Entry 3BM5 (X-ray diffraction, 2.40 A resolution); this record covers chains A and B.

== Chain A (and B) ==
Protein: Cysteine synthase
Organism: Entamoeba histolytica HM-1:IMSS
Notes: chain B of this document is another copy of the same molecule, construct and numbering; everything in this record applies to it too
Reference sequence: O15570 (O15570_ENTHI); residues 2-337 here = UniProt positions 2-337
Amino-acid sequence (338 residues; numbered 2 to 339; the number before each row is that of its first residue):
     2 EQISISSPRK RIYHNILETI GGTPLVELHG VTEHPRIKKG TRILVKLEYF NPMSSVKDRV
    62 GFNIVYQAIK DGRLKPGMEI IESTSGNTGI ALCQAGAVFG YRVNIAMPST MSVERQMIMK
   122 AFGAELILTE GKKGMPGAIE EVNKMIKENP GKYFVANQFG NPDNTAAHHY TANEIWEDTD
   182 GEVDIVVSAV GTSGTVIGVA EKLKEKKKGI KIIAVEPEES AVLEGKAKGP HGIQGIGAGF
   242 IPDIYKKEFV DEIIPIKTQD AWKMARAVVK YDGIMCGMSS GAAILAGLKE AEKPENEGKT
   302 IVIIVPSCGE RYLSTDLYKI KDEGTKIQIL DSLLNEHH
Differences from the reference sequence: expression tag (338-339)
Covalently attached groups: pyridoxal phosphate (PLP) linked to Lys58
Small-molecule neighbours: pyridoxal phosphate (PLP): Val57, Asn88, His169, Ala190, Val191, Gly192, Thr193, Ser194, Gly195, Thr196, Val197, Gln235, Gly236, Ile237, Ser280, Pro307, Ser308, Tyr313

== Chain A / chain B interface ==
Residue-residue contacts (138):
  Glu2(A) - Tyr67(B)
  Gln3(A) - Tyr67(B)
  Ile4(A) - Glu19(B)
  Ile4(A) - Phe63(B)  hydrophobic
  Ile4(A) - Tyr67(B)  hydrogen bond (backbone-side chain)
  Ile4(A) - Phe100(B)  hydrophobic
  Ser5(A) - Arg12(B)  hydrogen bond (backbone-side chain)
  Ser5(A) - Glu19(B)  hydrogen bond (backbone-side chain)
  Ile6(A) - Arg12(B)
  Ile6(A) - Leu18(B)
  Ile6(A) - Glu19(B)
  Ile6(A) - Ile21(B)
  Ile6(A) - Phe63(B)  hydrophobic
  Ile6(A) - Tyr171(B)  hydrophobic
  Ser7(A) - Arg12(B)
  Ser7(A) - Tyr14(B)
  Ser7(A) - Glu19(B)  hydrogen bond (side chain-backbone)
  Ser7(A) - Thr20(B)
  Ser7(A) - Ile21(B)  hydrogen bond (backbone-backbone)
  Ser7(A) - Gly22(B)
  Ser7(A) - Gly23(B)
  Ser8(A) - Gly23(B)
  Pro9(A) - Glu175(B)
  Pro9(A) - Glu178(B)
  Pro9(A) - Asp179(B)
  Arg10(A) - Arg10(B)
  Arg10(A) - Gly23(B)  hydrogen bond (side chain-backbone)
  Arg10(A) - Pro25(B)
  Arg10(A) - Phe51(B)
  Arg10(A) - Asp179(B)
  Lys11(A) - Asp179(B)  hydrogen bond (backbone-side chain)
  Arg12(A) - Ser5(B)
  Arg12(A) - Asp179(B)  hydrogen bond (backbone-side chain)
  Ile13(A) - Leu26(B)
  Ile13(A) - Glu28(B)
  Ile13(A) - Arg43(B)
  Ile13(A) - Leu45(B)  hydrophobic
  Ile13(A) - Asp179(B)
  Tyr14(A) - Pro25(B)  hydrophobic
  Tyr14(A) - Leu26(B)  hydrogen bond (backbone-backbone)
  Tyr14(A) - Val27(B)
  Tyr14(A) - Glu28(B)  hydrogen bond (backbone-backbone)
  His15(A) - Glu28(B)  salt bridge
  His15(A) - His30(B)  hydrogen bond (backbone-side chain)
  Asn16(A) - Ile4(B)
  Asn16(A) - Val27(B)
  Ile17(A) - Val27(B)
  Ile17(A) - Leu48(B)  hydrophobic
  Ile17(A) - Gly274(B)
  Ile17(A) - Ile275(B)  hydrophobic
  Glu19(A) - Ile4(B)
  Glu19(A) - Ser5(B)
  Glu19(A) - Ile6(B)
  Glu19(A) - Ser7(B)  hydrogen bond (backbone-side chain)
  Thr20(A) - Ser7(B)
  Thr20(A) - Pro25(B)
  Thr20(A) - Phe51(B)
  Ile21(A) - Ile6(B)
  Ile21(A) - Ser7(B)  hydrogen bond (backbone-backbone)
  Gly22(A) - Ser7(B)
  Gly23(A) - Ser7(B)
  Gly23(A) - Ser8(B)
  Gly23(A) - Arg10(B)  hydrogen bond (backbone-side chain)
  Thr24(A) - Arg10(B)
  Pro25(A) - Arg10(B)
  Pro25(A) - Tyr14(B)  hydrophobic
  Pro25(A) - Thr20(B)
  Leu26(A) - Arg12(B)
  Leu26(A) - Ile13(B)
  Leu26(A) - Tyr14(B)  hydrogen bond (backbone-backbone)
  Val27(A) - Tyr14(B)
  Val27(A) - Asn16(B)
  Val27(A) - Ile17(B)
  Val27(A) - Thr20(B)
  Glu28(A) - Ile13(B)
  Glu28(A) - Tyr14(B)  hydrogen bond (backbone-backbone)
  Glu28(A) - His15(B)  salt bridge
  His30(A) - His15(B)  hydrogen bond (side chain-backbone)
  Leu45(A) - Ile13(B)  hydrophobic
  Leu48(A) - Ile17(B)  hydrophobic
  Tyr50(A) - Pro53(B)
  Phe51(A) - Arg10(B)
  Phe51(A) - Thr20(B)
  Phe51(A) - Phe51(B)
  Phe51(A) - Pro53(B)  hydrophobic
  Pro53(A) - Tyr50(B)
  Pro53(A) - Phe51(B)  hydrophobic
  Met54(A) - Met276(B)  hydrophobic
  Phe63(A) - Ile4(B)  hydrophobic
  Phe63(A) - Ile6(B)  hydrophobic
  Tyr67(A) - Gln3(B)
  Tyr67(A) - Ile4(B)  hydrogen bond (side chain-backbone)
  Gln95(A) - Gly274(B)
  Ala98(A) - Gly274(B)
  Val99(A) - Asp273(B)
  Phe100(A) - Ile4(B)  hydrophobic
  Glu115(A) - Leu314(B)
  Glu115(A) - Ser315(B)  hydrogen bond (side chain-backbone)
  Met118(A) - Leu314(B)
  Met118(A) - Tyr319(B)  hydrophobic
  Met118(A) - Lys320(B)
  Ile119(A) - Met276(B)  hydrophobic
  Ile119(A) - Glu311(B)
  Ile119(A) - Leu314(B)  hydrophobic
  Ala122(A) - Val270(B)
  Ala122(A) - Met276(B)  hydrophobic
  Ala122(A) - Tyr319(B)  hydrophobic
  Phe123(A) - Val270(B)  hydrophobic
  Phe123(A) - Gly274(B)
  Tyr171(A) - Ile6(B)  hydrophobic
  Asn174(A) - Pro9(B)
  Glu175(A) - Pro9(B)
  Glu178(A) - Pro9(B)
  Asp179(A) - Pro9(B)
  Asp179(A) - Arg10(B)
  Asp179(A) - Lys11(B)  hydrogen bond (side chain-backbone)
  Asp179(A) - Arg12(B)
  Asp179(A) - Ile13(B)
  Thr180(A) - Ile13(B)
  Val270(A) - Ala98(B)
  Val270(A) - Ala122(B)
  Val270(A) - Phe123(B)  hydrophobic
  Lys271(A) - Ala98(B)
  Asp273(A) - Val99(B)
  Gly274(A) - Ile17(B)
  Gly274(A) - Gln95(B)
  Gly274(A) - Ala98(B)
  Gly274(A) - Phe123(B)
  Ile275(A) - Ile17(B)  hydrophobic
  Met276(A) - Met54(B)  hydrophobic
  Met276(A) - Ile119(B)  hydrophobic
  Met276(A) - Phe123(B)  hydrophobic
  Glu311(A) - Ile119(B)
  Glu311(A) - Arg312(B)  salt bridge
  Arg312(A) - Glu311(B)  salt bridge
  Leu314(A) - Glu115(B)
  Leu314(A) - Met118(B)
  Tyr319(A) - Ala122(B)  hydrophobic
Other interface residues (no listed pair), chain A (64 interface residues in all): Leu18, Arg43, Asn52, Tyr272
Other interface residues (no listed pair), chain B (66 interface residues in all): Thr24, Ser55, Asn174, Thr180, Lys271, Tyr313, Thr316

== In short ==
The interface between chain A and chain B involves 64 residues on one side and 66 on the other, with 20
hydrogen bonds and 4 salt bridges. Polar contacts include His15(A)-Glu28(B), Glu311(A)-Arg312(B) and
Ile4(A)-Tyr67(B). Covalently linked pyridoxal phosphate: at Lys58(A).
Both chains are Cysteine synthase (Entamoeba histolytica HM-1:IMSS). Entry 3BM5 (Crystal structure of
O-acetyl-serine sulfhydrylase from Entamoeba histolytica in complex with cysteine) was determined by X-ray
diffraction, deposited together with 2PQM.
